3VZE - chain A; structure by X-ray diffraction, 1.90 A resolution.

[Chain A]
Molecule: Zymogen granule membrane protein 16
Source organism: Homo sapiens
Reference sequence: O60844 (ZG16_HUMAN); numbering as in UniProt (aligned over 21-159)
Chain sequence (141 residues; each row starts with the number of its first residue):
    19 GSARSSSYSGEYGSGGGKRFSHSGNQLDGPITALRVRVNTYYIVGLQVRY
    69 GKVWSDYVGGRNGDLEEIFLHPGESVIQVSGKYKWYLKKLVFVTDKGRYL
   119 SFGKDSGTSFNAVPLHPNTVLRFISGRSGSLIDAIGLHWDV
Unresolved in the structure: 19-21
Sequence notes: expression tag (19-20)
Curated features (UniProtKB/Swiss-Prot):
  - natural variant: Ser-32 (G32S: this construct carries the variant)
What the authors report for this chain:
  - binding site for alpha-D-mannopyranose: Tyr-104, Ser-148
  - mutagenesis - Y104F: decreased binding to alpha-mannose
  - mutagenesis - Y104F: decreased binding to Man-O-Ser/Thr
  - mutagenesis - Y104F, D151N: increased binding to heparin
  - mutagenesis - D151N: decreased binding to mannose-related probes

[In short]
The paper reports a binding site for alpha-D-mannopyranose at Tyr-104 and Ser-148; Y104F and D151N increase
binding to heparin.
Chain A is Zymogen granule membrane protein 16 (Homo sapiens); the structure, Crystal structure of human
pancreatic secretory protein ZG16p with alpha1,3-mannobiose, was determined by X-ray diffraction (same
publication as 3VZF, 3VZG, 3VY6 and 3VY7).
